PDB entry 2W88 | X-ray diffraction, 2.89 A resolution | chains A and B of the 3 polymer chains in the assembly

# Chain A (and B)
Protein: Plastocyanin
Organism: Phormidium laminosum
Notes: chain B of this document is another copy of the same molecule, construct and numbering; everything in this record applies to it too
UniProt: Q51883 (PLAS_PHOLA); residues 1-105 here correspond to UniProt positions 35-139 (UniProt number = residue number + 34)
Amino-acid sequence (106 residues; numbered 0 to 105; the number before each row is that of its first residue; numbering starts at 0):
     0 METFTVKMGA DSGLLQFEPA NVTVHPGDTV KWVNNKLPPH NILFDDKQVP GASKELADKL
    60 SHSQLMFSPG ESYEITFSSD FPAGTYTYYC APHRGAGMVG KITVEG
Curated features (UniProtKB/Swiss-Prot):
  - binding site (Cu cation): H39, C89, H92, M97

# Chain A / chain B interface
Pairs across the interface - 14 pairs, chain A then chain B:
  K58(A) - K53(B)  hydrogen bond (backbone-side chain)
  S60(A) - K53(B)  hydrogen bond (backbone-side chain)
  H61(A) - D44(B)  salt bridge
  H61(A) - D45(B)  salt bridge
  Q63(A) - L42(B)
  Q63(A) - F43(B)  hydrogen bond (side chain-backbone)
  Q63(A) - D44(B)
  Q63(A) - S60(B)
  Q63(A) - Y88(B)  hydrogen bond
  L64(A) - R93(B)  hydrogen bond (backbone-side chain)
  F66(A) - R93(B)
  E70(A) - R93(B)  salt bridge
  S71(A) - K46(B)  hydrogen bond
  Y72(A) - K53(B)
Other interface residues (no listed pair), chain A (10 interface residues in all): D57

# Overview
Chain A and chain B form an interface of 10 and 9 residues respectively, with 6 hydrogen bonds and 3 salt
bridges. Polar contacts include H61(A)-D44(B), H61(A)-D45(B) and E70(A)-R93(B). UniProt lists 4 Cu
cation-binding residues on chain A.
Chain A and chain B are both Plastocyanin (Phormidium laminosum); the structure, Plastocyanin variant with
N-terminal Methionine - open structure, was determined by X-ray diffraction together with 2W8C from the same
study.
